2FIO - chains C and B of the 4 polymer chains in the assembly; structure by X-ray diffraction, 2.70 A resolution.

Chain C:
Molecule: 41-nt DNA strand
Sequence (41 nucleotides; each row starts with the number of its first residue):
     1 AAAAACGTCA ACATTTTATA AAAAAGTCTT GCAAAAAGTT A

Chain B:
Molecule: Late genes activator
Organism: Bacillus phage phi29
UniProtKB: P03682 (VG4_BPPH2); numbering as in UniProt (aligned over 2-124)
Sequence (123 residues; row label = number of the first residue in the row):
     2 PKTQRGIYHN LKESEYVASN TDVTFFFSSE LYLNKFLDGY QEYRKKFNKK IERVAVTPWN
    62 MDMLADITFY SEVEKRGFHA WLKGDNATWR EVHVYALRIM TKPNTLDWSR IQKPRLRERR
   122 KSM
Unresolved in the structure: 115-124
Curated features (UniProtKB/Swiss-Prot):
  - DNA-binding region: Arg77 to Tyr96 (H-T-H motif)
  - site: Arg120 (Interaction with host RNA polymerase and activation of the phi29 late A3 promoter)
  - mutagenesis: Arg116 (R116E: No effect on transcription activation from the A3 promoter and on transcription repression from the A2c promoter. No effect on the interaction with host RNAP), Leu117 (L117A: 60% loss of transcription activation from the A3 promoter and 60% loss of transcription repression from the A2c promoter. Poor interaction with host RNAP), Glu119 (E119Q: No effect on transcription activation from the A3 promoter and on transcription repression from the A2c promoter. No effect on the interaction with host RNAP), Arg120 (R120Q: 80% loss of transcription activation from the A3 promoter and 80% loss of transcription repression from the A2c promoter. Complete loss of interaction with host RNAP)

Chain C / chain B interface:
Residue-residue contacts (11):
  DG26(C) with Arg54(B), salt bridge to the phosphate
  DT27(C) with Lys51(B), salt bridge to the phosphate
  DA37(C) with Arg6(B), sugar contact; Ile8(B), phosphate contact; Ser30(B), phosphate contact
  DG38(C) with Thr4(B), hydrogen bond to the phosphate; Arg6(B), hydrogen bond to the base; His10(B), salt bridge to the phosphate
  DT39(C) with Gln5(B), base contact; Arg6(B), hydrogen bond to the base
  DT40(C) with Gln5(B), hydrogen bond to the base
Other interface residues (no listed pair), chain C (8 interface residues in all): DA25, DA36
Other interface residues (no listed pair), chain B (11 interface residues in all): Leu32, Lys50, Arg77

Summary:
8 residues of chain C face 11 of chain B across their interface; the contacts include 4 hydrogen bonds and 3
salt bridges. Among the polar pairs are DG38(C)-Arg6(B), DT39(C)-Arg6(B) and DT40(C)-Gln5(B). Curated
annotation (UniProt) lists 4 mutagenesis sites on chain B.
Chain C is a 41-nt DNA strand and chain B is Late genes activator (Bacillus phage phi29); the structure, Phage
phi29 transcription regulator p4-DNA complex, was determined by X-ray diffraction.
